7ZD0 - chains C and D of the 4 polymer chains in the assembly; structure by X-ray diffraction, 1.87 A resolution.

Chain C (and D):
Protein: Adenosylhomocysteinase
Organism: Pseudomonas aeruginosa PAO1
Notes: EC 3.3.1.1; chain D of this document is another copy of the same molecule, construct and numbering; everything in this record applies to it too
UniProt: Q9I685 (SAHH_PSEAE); numbering as in UniProt (aligned over 1-469)
Sequence (472 residues; each row starts with the number of its first residue; numbers below 1 keep their minus sign (Ser-2 is residue -2)):
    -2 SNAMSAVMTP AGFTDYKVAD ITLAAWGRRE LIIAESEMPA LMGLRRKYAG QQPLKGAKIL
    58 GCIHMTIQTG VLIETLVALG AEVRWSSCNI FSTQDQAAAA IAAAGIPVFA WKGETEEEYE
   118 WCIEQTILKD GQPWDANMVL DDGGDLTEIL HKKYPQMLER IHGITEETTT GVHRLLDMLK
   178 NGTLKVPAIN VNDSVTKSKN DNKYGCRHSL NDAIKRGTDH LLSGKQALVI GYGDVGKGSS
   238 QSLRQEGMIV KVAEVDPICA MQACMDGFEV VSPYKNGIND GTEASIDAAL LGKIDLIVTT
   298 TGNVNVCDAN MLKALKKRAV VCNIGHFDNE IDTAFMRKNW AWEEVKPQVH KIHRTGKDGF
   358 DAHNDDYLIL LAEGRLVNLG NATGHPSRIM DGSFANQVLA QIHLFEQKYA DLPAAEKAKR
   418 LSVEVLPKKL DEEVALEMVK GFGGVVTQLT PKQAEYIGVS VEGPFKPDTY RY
Unresolved in the structure: -2 to 8
Sequence notes: expression tag (-2 to 0)
Metal / ion sites: K+: Gln65, Thr380, His382; Cd2+ site 1: Cys85, Asp139, His323; Cd2+ site 2: His170 (shared with 1 residue of chain B); Cd2+ site 3 near Tyr453 (its only coordinating residue here)
Residues lining bound ligands:
  - adenosine (ADN): Ile60, His61, Thr63, Gln65, Thr66, Asp139, Glu164, Thr165, Lys194, Asp198, His323, Leu373, Asn375, Leu376, Thr380, Gly381, His382, Met387, Phe391
  - 1,4-butanediol (BU1), molecule 1: Thr11, Tyr13, Lys14
  - 1,4-butanediol (BU1), molecule 2: Lys14, Val15, Ala16, Trp108, Glu115
  - 1,4-butanediol (BU1), molecule 3: Glu145, His148, Lys149, Met175, Thr180
  - NAD (nicotinamide-adenine-dinucleotide), molecule 1: Thr165, Thr166, Thr167, Lys194, Asp198, Asn199, Cys203, Ile227, Gly228, Tyr229, Gly230, Asp231, Val232, Gly233, Ala250, Glu251, Val252, Asp253, Cys256, Thr297, Thr298, Gly299, Asn300, Val303, Ile321, Gly322, His323, Glu327, Leu373, Asn375, His382
  - NAD, molecule 2: Leu446, Gln450, Ile454, Lys463, Tyr467

How chain C and chain D interact:
Contacting residue pairs (74; chain C residue first):
  Trp23(C) - Val342(D)
  Trp23(C) - Lys343(D)
  Arg26(C) - Glu340(D)
  Arg26(C) - Glu341(D)  hydrogen bond (side chain-backbone)
  Arg26(C) - Val342(D)  hydrogen bond (side chain-backbone)
  Glu27(C) - Lys343(D)
  Ile29(C) - Ala359(D)
  Ile29(C) - His360(D)
  Ile30(C) - Val342(D)  hydrophobic
  Ile30(C) - Tyr364(D)
  Ser33(C) - Arg315(D)
  Ser33(C) - Tyr364(D)
  Glu34(C) - His217(D)  salt bridge
  Glu34(C) - Lys222(D)  salt bridge
  Arg204(C) - Ser220(D)
  Arg204(C) - Gln242(D)  hydrogen bond (side chain-backbone)
  Arg204(C) - Glu243(D)
  Arg204(C) - Gly244(D)
  His205(C) - Lys212(D)  hydrogen bond (backbone-side chain)
  His205(C) - His217(D)
  His205(C) - Leu218(D)
  Asn208(C) - Lys212(D)  hydrogen bond
  Asn208(C) - Glu243(D)
  Asp209(C) - Lys212(D)
  Lys212(C) - His205(D)  hydrogen bond (side chain-backbone)
  Lys212(C) - Asn208(D)  hydrogen bond
  Lys212(C) - Asp209(D)
  Lys212(C) - Arg213(D)  hydrogen bond (backbone-side chain)
  Arg213(C) - Lys212(D)  hydrogen bond (side chain-backbone)
  Arg213(C) - Arg213(D)
  Arg213(C) - Asp216(D)  salt bridge
  Asp216(C) - Arg213(D)  salt bridge
  Asp216(C) - Thr380(D)  hydrogen bond
  Asp216(C) - Pro383(D)
  His217(C) - Ile30(D)
  His217(C) - Glu34(D)  salt bridge
  His217(C) - His205(D)
  Leu218(C) - His205(D)
  Leu218(C) - Pro383(D)
  Leu218(C) - Arg385(D)
  Leu218(C) - Ile386(D)  hydrophobic
  Leu218(C) - Phe439(D)  hydrophobic
  Ser220(C) - Arg204(D)
  Ser220(C) - Phe439(D)
  Gly221(C) - Phe439(D)
  Lys222(C) - Glu34(D)  salt bridge
  Lys222(C) - Arg385(D)
  Gln242(C) - Arg204(D)  hydrogen bond (backbone-side chain)
  Gln242(C) - Gln242(D)  hydrogen bond (backbone-side chain)
  Gln242(C) - Glu243(D)  hydrogen bond
  Glu243(C) - Arg204(D)
  Glu243(C) - Asn208(D)  hydrogen bond
  Glu243(C) - Gln242(D)  hydrogen bond
  Gly244(C) - Arg204(D)
  Arg315(C) - Ser33(D)
  Glu340(C) - Arg26(D)
  Glu341(C) - Arg26(D)  hydrogen bond (backbone-side chain)
  Val342(C) - Trp23(D)
  Val342(C) - Arg26(D)  hydrogen bond (backbone-side chain)
  Val342(C) - Ile30(D)  hydrophobic
  Lys343(C) - Trp23(D)
  Lys343(C) - Glu27(D)
  Ala359(C) - Ile29(D)
  His360(C) - Ile29(D)
  Tyr364(C) - Ser33(D)
  Thr380(C) - Asp216(D)  hydrogen bond
  Pro383(C) - Asp216(D)
  Pro383(C) - Leu218(D)
  Arg385(C) - Leu218(D)
  Arg385(C) - Lys222(D)
  Ile386(C) - Leu218(D)  hydrophobic
  Phe439(C) - Leu218(D)  hydrophobic
  Phe439(C) - Ser220(D)
  Phe439(C) - Gly221(D)
Other interface residues (no listed pair), chain C (39 interface residues in all): Leu219, Lys348, Ile366, Ser384
Other interface residues (no listed pair), chain D (40 interface residues in all): Glu32, Leu219, Lys348, Ile366, Ser384

In short:
Chain C and chain D form an interface of 39 and 40 residues respectively, with 18 hydrogen bonds and 6 salt
bridges. Polar contacts include Glu34(C)-His217(D), Glu34(C)-Lys222(D) and Arg213(C)-Asp216(D). Chain C binds
NAD, adenosine and 3 copies of 1,4-butanediol.
Chain C and chain D are both Adenosylhomocysteinase (Pseudomonas aeruginosa PAO1); the structure, Crystal
structure of Pseudomonas aeruginosa S-adenosyl-L-homocysteine hydrolase inhibited by Cd2+ ions, was determined
by X-ray diffraction (same publication as 7ZD1, 7ZD2, 7ZD3 and 7ZD4).
